PDB entry 1SV4 | X-ray diffraction, 2.15 A resolution | chain A

[Chain A]
Name: Ets DNA-binding protein pokkuri
From: Drosophila melanogaster
Notes: fragment: SAM domain of transcription repressor Yan
UniProt: Q01842 (POK_DROME); residues 42-118 here = UniProt positions 42-118
Amino-acid sequence (85 residues; row label = number of the first residue in the row):
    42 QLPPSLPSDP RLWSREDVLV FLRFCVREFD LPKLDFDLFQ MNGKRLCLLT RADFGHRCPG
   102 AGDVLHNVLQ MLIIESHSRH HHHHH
Unresolved in the structure: 120-126
Differences from the reference sequence: engineered mutation Arg86 (Ala in Q01842); cloning artifact (119-120); expression tag (121-126)
Reported in the primary citation:
  - self-association interface (contacts with another copy of this molecule): Phe70, Met82, Val105 (proposed by the authors, not directly observed)
  - mutagenesis - L89E, V105E: decreased signaling

[Overview]
From the paper: L89E and V105E reduce signaling; a self-association interface involving Phe70, Met82 and
Val105.
Chain A is Ets DNA-binding protein pokkuri (Drosophila melanogaster); the structure, Crystal Structure of
Yan-SAM, was determined by X-ray diffraction (same publication as 1SV0).
